7MZ1 - chains T and A of the 4 polymer chains in the assembly; structure by X-ray diffraction, 2.17 A resolution.

Chain T:
Molecule: 16-nt DNA strand
Sequence (16 nucleotides; each row starts with the number of its first residue):
     1 CCGACXTCGC ATCAGC
Modified positions: 4DU (1-(2-deoxy-5-O-phosphono-beta-D-erythro-pentofuranosyl)-1H-imidazo[4,5-c]pyridin-4-amine) at position 6

Chain A:
Molecule: DNA polymerase beta
Organism: Homo sapiens
Notes: EC 2.7.7.7, 4.2.99.-
UniProtKB: P06746 (DPOLB_HUMAN); residue numbers follow UniProt; this construct covers 10-335
Chain sequence (326 residues; each row starts with the number of its first residue):
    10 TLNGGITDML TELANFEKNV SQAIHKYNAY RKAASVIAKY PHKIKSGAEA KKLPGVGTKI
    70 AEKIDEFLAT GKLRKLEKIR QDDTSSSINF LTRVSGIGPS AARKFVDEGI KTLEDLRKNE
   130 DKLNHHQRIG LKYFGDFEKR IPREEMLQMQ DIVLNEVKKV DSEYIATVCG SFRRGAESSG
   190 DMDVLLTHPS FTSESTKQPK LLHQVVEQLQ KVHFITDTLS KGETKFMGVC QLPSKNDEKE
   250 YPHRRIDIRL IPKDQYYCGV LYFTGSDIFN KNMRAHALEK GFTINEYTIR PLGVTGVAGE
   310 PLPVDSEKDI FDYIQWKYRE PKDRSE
Curated features (UniProtKB/Swiss-Prot):
  - region: Arg183 to Asp192 (DNA-binding)
  - active site: Lys72 (Nucleophile)
  - binding site (K(+)): Lys60, Leu62, Val65, Thr101, Val103, Ile106
  - binding site (Na(+)): Lys60, Leu62, Val65, Thr101, Val103, Ile106
  - binding site (dATP): Arg149, Ser180, Arg183, Gly189, Asp190
  - binding site (dCTP): Arg149, Ser180, Arg183, Gly189, Asp190
  - binding site (dGTP): Arg149, Ser180, Arg183, Gly189, Asp190, Asp192
  - binding site (dTTP): Arg149, Ser180, Arg183, Gly189, Asp190
  - binding site (Mg(2+)): Asp190, Asp192, Asp256
  - modified residue: Lys72 (N6-acetyllysine), Arg83 (Omega-N-methylarginine), Arg152 (Omega-N-methylarginine)
  - cross-link (Glycyl lysine isopeptide (Lys-Gly)): Lys41 (interchain with G-Cter in ubiquitin), Lys61 (interchain with G-Cter in ubiquitin), Lys81 (interchain with G-Cter in ubiquitin)
  - natural variant: Leu22 (L22P: Found in a gastric cancer sample; uncertain significance), Tyr39 (Y39C: Found in a gastric cancer sample; uncertain significance), Gly118 (G118V: Decreased DNA-directed DNA polymerase activity), Arg137 (R137Q: Decreased function in base-excision repair), Arg149 (R149I: Decreased DNA-directed DNA polymerase activity), Asp160 (D160N: Found in a gastric cancer sample; uncertain significance), Cys239 (C239R: Found in a gastric cancer sample; uncertain significance), Lys289 (K289M: Found in a colon cancer sample; uncertain significance), Asn294 (N294D: Found in a gastric cancer sample; uncertain significance), Glu295 (E295K: Found in a gastric cancer sample; uncertain significance)
  - mutagenesis: Phe25 (F25W: No effect on 5'-dRP lyase activity. Decreased ssDNA binding), His34 (H34G: Decreased 5'-dRP lyase activity. Decreased ssDNA binding), Lys35 (K35A: Decreased 5'-dRP lyase activity. Decreased ssDNA binding. Loss of 5'-dRP lyase activity; when associated with A-68 and A-72. Decreased ssDNA binding; when associated with A-68 and A-72 ...), Tyr39 (Y39F: No effect on 5'-dRP lyase activity; Y39Q: Abolishes DNA polymerase and 5'-dRP lyase activity), Lys41 (K41R: Abolishes ubiquitination; when associated with R-61 and R-81), Lys60 (K60A: Decreased 5'-dRP lyase activity. Decreased ssDNA binding), Lys61 (K61R: Abolishes ubiquitination; when associated with R-41 and R-81), Lys68 (K68A: No effect on 5'-dRP lyase activity. Decreased ssDNA binding. Loss of 5'-dRP lyase activity; when associated with A-35 and A-72. Decreased ssDNA binding; when associated with A-35 and A-72 ...), Glu71 (E71Q: No effect on 5'-dRP lyase activity. No effect on structure shown by circular dichroism. No effect on ssDNA binding), Lys72 (K72A: Severely reduced 5'-dRP lyase activity. Does not affect ssDNA binding. Loss of 5'-dRP lyase activity; when associated with A-35 and A-68. Decreased ssDNA binding ...), Glu75 (E75A: Slightly decreased 5'-dRP lyase activity. Decreased ssDNA binding. No effect on structure shown by circular dichroism), Lys81 (K81R: Abolishes ubiquitination; when associated with R-41 and R-61), 5 further mutagenesis entries in UniProt
Bound ions: Na+ site 1: Lys60, Leu62, Val65 (shared with 1 residue of chain D); Na+ site 2: Thr101, Val103, Ile106 (shared with 1 residue of chain P); Mg2+ site 1: Asp190, Asp192 (together with 1FZ); Mg2+ site 2: Asp190, Asp192, Asp256 (together with 1FZ)
Ligand contacts: 1FZ (5'-O-[(R)-hydroxy{[(R)-hydroxy(phosphonooxy)phosphoryl]amino}phosphoryl]thymidine): Gly179, Ser180, Arg183, Ser188, Gly189, Asp190, Asp192, Tyr271, Phe272, Thr273, Gly274, Ser275, Asp276, Asn279

Interface between chain T and chain A:
Pairs across the interface - 25 pairs, chain T then chain A:
  DC5(T) with His34(A), stacking on the base
  4DU_6(T) with Lys280(A), salt bridge to the phosphate; Arg283(A), sugar contact
  DT7(T) with Arg283(A), hydrogen bond to the sugar; Leu287(A), phosphate contact; Thr292(A), hydrogen bond to the phosphate; Ile293(A), sugar contact; Asn294(A), phosphate contact
  DC8(T) with Asn294(A), hydrogen bond to the phosphate; Glu295(A), sugar contact; Tyr296(A), phosphate contact; Arg299(A), salt bridge to the phosphate
  DG9(T) with Thr233(A), hydrogen bond to the phosphate; Lys234(A), hydrogen bond to the base; Arg258(A), sugar contact; Tyr296(A), hydrogen bond to the phosphate
  DC10(T) with Ser229(A), phosphate contact; Lys230(A), hydrogen bond to the phosphate; Gly231(A), phosphate contact; Glu232(A), hydrogen bond to the phosphate; Thr233(A), hydrogen bond to the phosphate; Lys234(A), hydrogen bond to the phosphate
  DA11(T) with Ser229(A), sugar contact; Lys230(A), hydrogen bond to the phosphate
  DT12(T) with Asn133(A), phosphate contact
Interface residues without a listed pair, chain A (22 interface residues in all): His134, Leu228, Asn279, Ala284

In short:
The interface between chain T and chain A involves 8 residues on one side and 22 on the other; the contacts
include 11 hydrogen bonds, 2 salt bridges and 1 aromatic stacking contact. Polar pairs include
DG9(T)-Lys234(A), DT7(T)-Arg283(A) and DT7(T)-Thr292(A).
Here chain T is a 16-nt DNA strand and chain A is DNA polymerase beta (Homo sapiens). Entry 7MZ1 (Structure of
human DNA polymerase beta complexed with dzA in the template base paired with incoming ...) was determined by
X-ray diffraction.
